Entry 1EFX (X-ray diffraction, 3.00 A resolution); this record covers chains A and C of the 5 polymer chains in the assembly.

Chain A:
Molecule: HLA-CW3 (heavy chain)
From: Homo sapiens
Notes: fragment: extracellular alpha-1, alpha-2 and alpha-3 domains
Chain sequence (278 residues; numbered 1 to 278; the number before each row is that of its first residue):
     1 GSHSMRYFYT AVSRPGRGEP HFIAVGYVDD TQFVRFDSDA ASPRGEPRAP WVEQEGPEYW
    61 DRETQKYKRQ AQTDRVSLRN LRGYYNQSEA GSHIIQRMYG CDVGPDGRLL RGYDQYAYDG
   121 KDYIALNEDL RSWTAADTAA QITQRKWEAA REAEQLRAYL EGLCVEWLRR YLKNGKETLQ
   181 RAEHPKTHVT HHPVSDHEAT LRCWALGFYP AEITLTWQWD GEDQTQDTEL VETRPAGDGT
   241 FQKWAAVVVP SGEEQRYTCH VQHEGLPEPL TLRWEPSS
Cystine bridges: Cys101-Cys164, Cys203-Cys259

Chain C:
Molecule: Peptide from importin alpha-2
UniProt: P52292 (IMA2_HUMAN); residues 1-9 here correspond to UniProt positions 204-212 (UniProt number = residue number + 203)
Chain sequence (9 residues; each row starts with the number of its first residue):
     1 GAVDPLLAL

Chain A / chain C interface:
Contacting residue pairs - 40 pairs, chain A then chain C:
  Met5(A) with Gly1(C)
  Tyr7(A) with Gly1(C), hydrogen bond (side chain-backbone); Ala2(C), hydrogen bond (side chain-backbone)
  Tyr9(A) with Ala2(C)
  Tyr59(A) with Gly1(C)
  Arg62(A) with Asp4(C), salt bridge
  Glu63(A) with Gly1(C); Ala2(C), hydrogen bond (side chain-backbone)
  Lys66(A) with Ala2(C), hydrogen bond (side chain-backbone); Val3(C); Asp4(C); Pro5(C)
  Arg69(A) with Pro5(C), hydrogen bond (side chain-backbone)
  Gln70(A) with Pro5(C)
  Thr73(A) with Leu7(C); Ala8(C)
  Val76(A) with Ala8(C), hydrophobic
  Ser77(A) with Ala8(C); Leu9(C), hydrogen bond (side chain-backbone)
  Asn80(A) with Ala8(C); Leu9(C), hydrogen bond (side chain-backbone)
  Tyr84(A) with Leu9(C)
  Arg97(A) with Val3(C)
  Tyr99(A) with Ala2(C); Val3(C), hydrogen bond (side chain-backbone)
  Tyr116(A) with Leu9(C), hydrophobic
  Thr143(A) with Leu9(C), hydrogen bond (side chain-backbone)
  Trp147(A) with Leu7(C); Ala8(C), hydrogen bond (side chain-backbone); Leu9(C), hydrophobic
  Ala150(A) with Leu7(C), hydrophobic
  Glu152(A) with Leu6(C); Leu7(C), hydrogen bond (side chain-backbone)
  Gln155(A) with Leu6(C)
  Leu156(A) with Leu6(C), hydrophobic
  Tyr159(A) with Gly1(C), hydrogen bond (side chain-backbone); Ala2(C); Val3(C), hydrophobic
  Trp167(A) with Gly1(C)
  Tyr171(A) with Gly1(C), hydrogen bond (side chain-backbone)
Also at the interface, not in a pair above, chain A (31 interface residues in all): Tyr67, Leu81, Ile95, Tyr123, Ile124

In short:
31 residues of chain A face 9 of chain C across their interface; the contacts include 13 hydrogen bonds and 1
salt bridge. Among the polar pairs are Arg62(A)-Asp4(C), Tyr7(A)-Gly1(C) and Tyr7(A)-Ala2(C).
Chain A is HLA-CW3 (heavy chain) (Homo sapiens) and chain C is Peptide from importin alpha-2; the structure,
Structure of a complex between the human natural killer cell receptor KIR2DL2 and a class I ..., was
determined by X-ray diffraction.
